PDB entry 9DDD | X-ray diffraction, 2.00 A resolution | chains A and B of the 4 polymer chains in the assembly

# Chain A (and B)
Protein: Probable cysteine desulfurase
From: Mycobacterium tuberculosis
Notes: EC 2.8.1.7; chain B of this document is another copy of the same molecule, construct and numbering; everything in this record applies to it too
UniProt: P9WQ69 (CSD_MYCTU); residue numbers follow UniProt; this construct covers 1-417
Chain sequence (417 residues; numbered 1 to 417; the number before each row is that of its first residue):
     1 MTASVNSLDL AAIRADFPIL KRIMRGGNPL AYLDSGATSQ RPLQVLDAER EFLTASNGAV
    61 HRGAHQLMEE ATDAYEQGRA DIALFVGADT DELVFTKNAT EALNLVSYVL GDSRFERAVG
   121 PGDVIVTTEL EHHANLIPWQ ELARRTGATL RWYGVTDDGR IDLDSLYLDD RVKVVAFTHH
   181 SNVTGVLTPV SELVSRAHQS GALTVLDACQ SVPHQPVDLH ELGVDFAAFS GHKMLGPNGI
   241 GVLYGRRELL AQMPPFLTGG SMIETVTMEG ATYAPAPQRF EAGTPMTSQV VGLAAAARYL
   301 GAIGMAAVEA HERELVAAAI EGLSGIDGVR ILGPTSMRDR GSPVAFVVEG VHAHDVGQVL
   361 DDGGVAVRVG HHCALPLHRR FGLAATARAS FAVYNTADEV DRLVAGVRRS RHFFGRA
Disordered / not traced: 1-8, 415-417 (chain B: 1-7, 416-417)
Modified residues: K233 ((2S)-2-amino-6-[[3-hydroxy-2-methyl-5-(phosphonooxymethyl)pyridin-4-yl]methylideneamino]hexanoic acid; LLP); C373 (S-mercaptocysteine; CSS)
Metal / ion sites: Zn2+: H354 (shared with 3 residues of chain C)
Residues lining bound ligands: alanine (ALA): G36, A37, H132, N182, Q210, K233, R368, H372, C373, R388
UniProt features mapped onto this chain:
  - active site: C373 (Cysteine persulfide intermediate)
  - modified residue: T2 (N-acetylthreonine), K233 (N6-(pyridoxal phosphate)lysine)
From the paper describing this entry:
  - Zn2+ coordination: H354
  - catalytic residues: C373 (proposed by the authors, not directly observed)

# How chain A and chain B interact
Pairs across the interface - 188 pairs, chain A then chain B:
  P18(A) - T54(B)
  I19(A) - L53(B)
  I19(A) - T54(B)
  I19(A) - A55(B)
  I19(A) - N57(B)
  R22(A) - A55(B)  hydrogen bond (side chain-backbone)
  R22(A) - S56(B)
  R22(A) - Q66(B)
  R22(A) - L67(B)
  R22(A) - E70(B)  salt bridge
  M24(A) - Q66(B)
  R25(A) - Q66(B)  hydrogen bond (backbone-side chain)
  R25(A) - E69(B)  salt bridge
  L30(A) - L67(B)  hydrophobic
  Y32(A) - L67(B)  hydrophobic
  D34(A) - H65(B)  salt bridge
  D34(A) - M68(B)
  A37(A) - A59(B)  hydrophobic
  A37(A) - R62(B)
  T38(A) - G58(B)
  T38(A) - A59(B)
  S39(A) - N57(B)  hydrogen bond (backbone-side chain)
  Q40(A) - N57(B)  hydrogen bond
  R41(A) - L53(B)
  R41(A) - N57(B)
  L43(A) - R50(B)
  L46(A) - R50(B)
  L46(A) - L53(B)  hydrophobic
  L46(A) - T54(B)
  D47(A) - R50(B)  salt bridge
  R50(A) - L43(B)
  R50(A) - L46(B)
  R50(A) - D47(B)  salt bridge
  R50(A) - R50(B)
  L53(A) - R41(B)
  L53(A) - L46(B)  hydrophobic
  T54(A) - P18(B)
  T54(A) - I19(B)
  T54(A) - L46(B)
  A55(A) - I19(B)
  A55(A) - R22(B)  hydrogen bond (backbone-side chain)
  N57(A) - I19(B)
  N57(A) - S39(B)  hydrogen bond (side chain-backbone)
  N57(A) - Q40(B)  hydrogen bond (backbone-side chain)
  N57(A) - R41(B)
  G58(A) - T38(B)
  A59(A) - A37(B)  hydrophobic
  A59(A) - T38(B)
  R62(A) - R368(B)
  G63(A) - R368(B)
  G63(A) - V369(B)  hydrogen bond (backbone-backbone)
  H65(A) - D34(B)  salt bridge
  H65(A) - D361(B)
  H65(A) - A366(B)
  H65(A) - V367(B)
  Q66(A) - R22(B)
  Q66(A) - M24(B)
  Q66(A) - R25(B)  hydrogen bond (side chain-backbone)
  Q66(A) - D361(B)  hydrogen bond (backbone-side chain)
  L67(A) - R22(B)
  L67(A) - L30(B)  hydrophobic
  L67(A) - Y32(B)  hydrophobic
  M68(A) - D34(B)
  M68(A) - R368(B)
  E69(A) - R25(B)  salt bridge
  E70(A) - R22(B)  salt bridge
  K97(A) - K97(B)
  K97(A) - E101(B)  salt bridge
  K97(A) - L257(B)
  K97(A) - M286(B)
  N98(A) - A282(B)  hydrogen bond (side chain-backbone)
  N98(A) - G283(B)
  N98(A) - T284(B)  hydrogen bond (side chain-backbone)
  T100(A) - T258(B)
  T100(A) - A282(B)
  T100(A) - G283(B)
  E101(A) - K97(B)  salt bridge
  N104(A) - L257(B)
  N104(A) - T258(B)  hydrogen bond (side chain-backbone)
  Y108(A) - F256(B)  hydrogen bond (side chain-backbone)
  D112(A) - R144(B)  salt bridge
  S113(A) - R144(B)  hydrogen bond
  R114(A) - E141(B)  salt bridge
  R114(A) - R144(B)
  T128(A) - M268(B)
  E129(A) - M268(B)
  H133(A) - G259(B)
  H133(A) - G260(B)
  H133(A) - I263(B)
  H133(A) - V266(B)
  A134(A) - G259(B)
  L136(A) - V266(B)  hydrophobic
  L136(A) - M268(B)  hydrophobic
  I137(A) - T258(B)
  I137(A) - G259(B)
  I137(A) - V266(B)  hydrophobic
  I137(A) - Y273(B)
  P138(A) - T258(B)
  Q140(A) - T267(B)  hydrogen bond (side chain-backbone)
  Q140(A) - M268(B)  hydrogen bond (side chain-backbone)
  Q140(A) - E269(B)
  Q140(A) - G270(B)
  Q140(A) - A271(B)
  E141(A) - R114(B)  salt bridge
  E141(A) - T258(B)
  E141(A) - Y273(B)  hydrogen bond
  R144(A) - D112(B)  salt bridge
  R144(A) - S113(B)  hydrogen bond
  R144(A) - R114(B)
  L150(A) - M268(B)
  W152(A) - M268(B)  hydrophobic
  W152(A) - E269(B)
  H232(A) - T284(B)  hydrogen bond
  K233(A) - G283(B)
  K233(A) - T284(B)
  N238(A) - P285(B)
  N238(A) - T287(B)
  N238(A) - S288(B)
  N238(A) - Q289(B)  hydrogen bond (backbone-side chain)
  F256(A) - Y108(B)  hydrogen bond (backbone-side chain)
  F256(A) - F256(B)  hydrophobic
  F256(A) - L257(B)  hydrophobic
  L257(A) - K97(B)
  L257(A) - N104(B)
  L257(A) - F256(B)  hydrophobic
  T258(A) - T100(B)
  T258(A) - N104(B)  hydrogen bond (backbone-side chain)
  T258(A) - I137(B)
  T258(A) - P138(B)
  T258(A) - E141(B)
  G259(A) - H133(B)
  G259(A) - A134(B)
  G259(A) - I137(B)
  G260(A) - H133(B)
  G260(A) - A134(B)
  G260(A) - C373(B)
  S261(A) - C373(B)
  I263(A) - H133(B)
  I263(A) - C373(B)
  V266(A) - H133(B)
  V266(A) - L136(B)  hydrophobic
  V266(A) - I137(B)  hydrophobic
  V266(A) - L375(B)
  V266(A) - R379(B)  hydrogen bond (backbone-side chain)
  T267(A) - Q140(B)  hydrogen bond (backbone-side chain)
  T267(A) - R379(B)
  M268(A) - T128(B)
  M268(A) - E129(B)
  M268(A) - L136(B)  hydrophobic
  M268(A) - Q140(B)  hydrogen bond (backbone-side chain)
  M268(A) - L150(B)
  M268(A) - W152(B)  hydrophobic
  M268(A) - P376(B)  hydrophobic
  E269(A) - Q140(B)
  E269(A) - W152(B)
  G270(A) - Q140(B)
  A271(A) - Q140(B)
  Y273(A) - I137(B)
  Y273(A) - E141(B)  hydrogen bond
  A282(A) - N98(B)  hydrogen bond (backbone-side chain)
  A282(A) - T100(B)
  G283(A) - N98(B)
  G283(A) - T100(B)
  G283(A) - K233(B)
  T284(A) - N98(B)  hydrogen bond (backbone-side chain)
  T284(A) - H232(B)  hydrogen bond
  T284(A) - K233(B)
  P285(A) - N238(B)
  M286(A) - K97(B)
  M286(A) - G239(B)
  T287(A) - N238(B)
  S288(A) - N238(B)
  Q289(A) - N238(B)  hydrogen bond (side chain-backbone)
  Q289(A) - Q289(B)
  D361(A) - H65(B)
  D361(A) - Q66(B)  hydrogen bond (side chain-backbone)
  A366(A) - H65(B)
  V367(A) - H65(B)
  R368(A) - R62(B)
  R368(A) - G63(B)
  V369(A) - G63(B)  hydrogen bond (backbone-backbone)
  C373(A) - G260(B)
  C373(A) - S261(B)
  C373(A) - I263(B)
  L375(A) - V266(B)
  P376(A) - M268(B)  hydrophobic
  R379(A) - V266(B)  hydrogen bond (side chain-backbone)
  R379(A) - T267(B)
Interface residues without a listed pair, chain A (92 interface residues in all): S56, A64, T96, T127, H132, G239
Interface residues without a listed pair, chain B (92 interface residues in all): A64, T96, T127, H132

# Overview
The chain A/chain B interface involves 92 residues from each chain, with 34 hydrogen bonds and 14 salt
bridges. Among the polar pairs are R22(A)-E70(B), R25(A)-E69(B) and D34(A)-H65(B). Bound to chain A: alanine.
From UniProt: active-site residue C373(A) on chain A. The paper reports the catalytic residue C373(A); Zn2+
coordination by H354(A).
Chain A and chain B are both Probable cysteine desulfurase (Mycobacterium tuberculosis); the structure,
SufS-SufU complex from Mycobacterium Tuberculosis, was determined by X-ray diffraction, deposited together
with 9DCL.
